Entry 1JPN (X-ray diffraction, 1.90 A resolution); this record covers chain B.

# Chain B
Protein: Signal recognition particle protein
Source organism: Thermus aquaticus
Notes: fragment: NG domain
UniProt: O07347 (SRP54_THEAQ); numbering as in UniProt (aligned over 1-296)
Amino-acid sequence (296 residues; numbered 1 to 296; the number before each row is that of its first residue):
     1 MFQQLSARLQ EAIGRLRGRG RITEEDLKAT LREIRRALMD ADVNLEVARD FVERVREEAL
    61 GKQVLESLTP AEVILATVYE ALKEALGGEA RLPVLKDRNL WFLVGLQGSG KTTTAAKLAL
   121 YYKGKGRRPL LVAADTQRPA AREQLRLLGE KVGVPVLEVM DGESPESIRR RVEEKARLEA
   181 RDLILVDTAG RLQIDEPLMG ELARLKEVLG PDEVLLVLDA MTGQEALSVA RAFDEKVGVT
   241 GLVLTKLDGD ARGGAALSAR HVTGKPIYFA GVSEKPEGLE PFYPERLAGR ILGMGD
Disordered / not traced: 296
Bound ions: Ca2+ site 1: Glu-46, Glu-207; Ca2+ site 2: Glu-72 (shared with 2 residues of chain A)
Residues lining bound ligands: GMP-PNP (GNP; phosphoaminophosphonic acid-guanylate ester): Leu-106, Gln-107, Gly-108, Ser-109, Gly-110, Lys-111, Thr-112, Thr-113, Gln-144, Gly-190, Thr-245, Lys-246, Asp-248, Gly-271, Val-272, Ser-273, Glu-274, Gly-278
Swiss-Prot annotation at these positions:
  - binding site (GTP): Gly-105 to Thr-112, Asp-187 to Arg-191, Thr-245 to Asp-248
What the authors report for this chain:
  - binding site for GMP-PNP: Lys-111, Thr-112, Thr-113

# In short
Chain B binds GMP-PNP. Glu-46 and Glu-207 coordinate Ca2+ site 1. Curated annotation (UniProt) lists 17
GTP-binding residues. From the paper: a binding site for GMP-PNP at Lys-111, Thr-112 and Thr-113.
Chain B is Signal recognition particle protein (Thermus aquaticus); the structure, GMPPNP Complex of SRP
GTPase NG Domain, was determined by X-ray diffraction, deposited together with 1JPJ.
